6HW9 - chains D and E of the 28 polymer chains in the assembly; structure by X-ray diffraction, 2.80 A resolution.

[Chain D]
Molecule: Proteasome subunit alpha type-5
Source organism: Saccharomyces cerevisiae (strain ATCC 204508 / S288c)
Notes: EC 3.4.25.1
Reference sequence: P32379 (PSA5_YEAST); residues -7 to 252 here correspond to UniProt positions 1-260 (UniProt number = residue number + 8)
Chain sequence (260 residues; numbered -7 to 252; the number before each row is that of its first residue; numbers below 1 keep their minus sign (Met-7 is residue -7)):
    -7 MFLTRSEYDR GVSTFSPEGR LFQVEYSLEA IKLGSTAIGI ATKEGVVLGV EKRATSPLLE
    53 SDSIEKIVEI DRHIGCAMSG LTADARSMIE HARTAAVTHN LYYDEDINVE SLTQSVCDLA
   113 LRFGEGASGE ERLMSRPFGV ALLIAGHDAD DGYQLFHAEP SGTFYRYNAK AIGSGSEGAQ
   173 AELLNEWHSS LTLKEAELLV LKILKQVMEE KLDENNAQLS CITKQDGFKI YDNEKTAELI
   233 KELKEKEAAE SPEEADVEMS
Unresolved in the structure: -7 to 0, 118-124, 243-252

[Chain E]
Molecule: Proteasome subunit alpha type-6
Source organism: Saccharomyces cerevisiae (strain ATCC 204508 / S288c)
Notes: EC 3.4.25.1
Reference sequence: P40302 (PSA6_YEAST); residues 0-233 here correspond to UniProt positions 1-234 (UniProt number = residue number + 1)
Chain sequence (234 residues; each row starts with the number of its first residue; numbering starts at 0):
     0 MFRNNYDGDT VTFSPTGRLF QVEYALEAIK QGSVTVGLRS NTHAVLVALK RNADELSSYQ
    60 KKIIKCDEHM GLSLAGLAPD ARVLSNYLRQ QCNYSSLVFN RKLAVERAGH LLCDKAQKNT
   120 QSYGGRPYGV GLLIIGYDKS GAHLLEFQPS GNVTELYGTA IGARSQGAKT YLERTLDTFI
   180 KIDGNPDELI KAGVEAISQS LRDESLTVDN LSIAIVGKDT PFTIYDGEAV AKYI
Unresolved in the structure: 0-2
Swiss-Prot annotation at these positions:
  - modified residue: Ser13 (Phosphoserine)
  - cross-link: Lys190 (Glycyl lysine isopeptide (Lys-Gly) (interchain with G-Cter in ubiquitin))

[Interface between chain D and chain E]
Contacting residue pairs - 44 pairs, chain D then chain E:
  Ser5(D) with Arg125(E)
  Thr6(D) with Gly7(E); Gln20(E)
  Phe7(D) with Gln20(E), hydrogen bond (backbone-side chain); Tyr23(E); Ala24(E), hydrophobic; Leu76(E), hydrophobic; Arg125(E); Pro126(E); Gly128(E)
  Ser8(D) with Tyr23(E)
  Pro9(D) with Tyr23(E), hydrophobic; Glu26(E)
  Glu10(D) with Glu26(E); Gln30(E)
  Gly11(D) with Tyr23(E); Ala27(E)
  Leu13(D) with Arg125(E)
  Gln106(D) with Arg81(E), hydrogen bond
  Asp110(D) with Arg81(E), salt bridge
  Leu113(D) with Pro78(E), hydrophobic; Arg125(E)
  Glu117(D) with Tyr122(E)
  Ser153(D) with Pro78(E)
  Gly154(D) with Pro78(E)
  Thr155(D) with Gln59(E)
  Phe156(D) with Gln59(E)
  Tyr157(D) with Arg50(E); Ala52(E); Ser56(E); Ser57(E); Gln59(E)
  Arg158(D) with Ser56(E); Ser57(E), hydrogen bond (backbone-backbone)
  Tyr159(D) with Ala52(E); Asp53(E); Leu55(E); Ser56(E)
  Asn160(D) with Leu55(E), hydrogen bond (backbone-backbone)
  Ala161(D) with Leu55(E)
  Gln172(D) with Asp53(E), hydrogen bond; Leu55(E)
  Leu175(D) with Leu55(E)
  Leu176(D) with Leu55(E), hydrophobic
Other interface residues (no listed pair), chain D (26 interface residues in all): Arg2, Gly3
Other interface residues (no listed pair), chain E (26 interface residues in all): Asp6, Asn51, Glu54, Asp79, Gly123

[Overview]
The chain D/chain E interface involves 26 residues from each chain, with 5 hydrogen bonds and 1 salt bridge.
Polar pairs include Asp110(D)-Arg81(E), Phe7(D)-Gln20(E) and Gln106(D)-Arg81(E).
Chain D is Proteasome subunit alpha type-5 and chain E is Proteasome subunit alpha type-6, both from
Saccharomyces cerevisiae (strain ATCC 204508 / S288c); the structure, Yeast 20S proteasome in complex with
41b, was determined by X-ray diffraction together with 6HTB, 6HTC, 6HTD, 6HTP, 6HTR, 6HUB and 30 further
entries from the same study.
